PDB entry 1YI0 | X-ray diffraction, 2.70 A resolution | chain A

Chain A:
Molecule: Acetolactate synthase
From: Arabidopsis thaliana
Notes: EC 2.2.1.6
Reference sequence: P17597 (ILVB_ARATH); numbering as in UniProt (aligned over 86-667)
Amino-acid sequence (590 residues; row label = number of the first residue in the row):
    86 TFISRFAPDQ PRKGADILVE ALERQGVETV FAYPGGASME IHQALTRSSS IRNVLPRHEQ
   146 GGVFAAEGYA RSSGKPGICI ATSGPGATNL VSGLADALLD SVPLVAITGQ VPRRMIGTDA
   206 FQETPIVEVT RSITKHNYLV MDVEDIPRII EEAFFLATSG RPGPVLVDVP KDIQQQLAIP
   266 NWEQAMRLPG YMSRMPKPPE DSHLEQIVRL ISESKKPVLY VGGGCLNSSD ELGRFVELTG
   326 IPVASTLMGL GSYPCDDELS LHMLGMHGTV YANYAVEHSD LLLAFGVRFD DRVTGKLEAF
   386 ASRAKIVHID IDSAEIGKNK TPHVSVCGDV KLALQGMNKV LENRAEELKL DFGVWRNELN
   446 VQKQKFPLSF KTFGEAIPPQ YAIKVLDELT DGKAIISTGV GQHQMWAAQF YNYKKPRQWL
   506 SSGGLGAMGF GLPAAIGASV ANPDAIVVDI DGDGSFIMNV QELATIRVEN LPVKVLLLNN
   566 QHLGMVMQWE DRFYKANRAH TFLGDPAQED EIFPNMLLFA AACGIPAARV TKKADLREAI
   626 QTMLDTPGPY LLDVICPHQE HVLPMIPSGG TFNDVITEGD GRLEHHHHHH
Disordered / not traced: 668-675
Construct notes: modified residue (340); expression tag (668-675)
Modified positions: C340 (3-sulfinoalanine; CSD)
Swiss-Prot annotation at these positions:
  - binding site (thiamine diphosphate): E144, Q207, Q487, H488, G511 to M513, D538 to S540, N565 to M570
  - binding site (FAD): S186, R246, G308, T331, L332, L349 to H352, G371 to D375, D395, I396, D414, V415, G508, G509
  - binding site ((R)-imazaquin): K220, R246
  - binding site (chlorimuron-ethyl): K256, D376, R377, W574, S653
  - binding site (Mg(2+)): D538, N565, H567
  - modified residue: C340 (Cysteine sulfinic acid (-SO2H))
  - mutagenesis: A122 (A122V: Reduced catalytic activity. Resistant to imidazolinone herbicides but not to sulfonylurea herbicides), M124 (M124E: Reduced catalytic activity. Resistant to imidazolinone herbicides and reduced sensitivity to sulfonylurea herbicides; M124I: No effect on catalytic activity ...), P197 (P197S: In csr1-1/GH50; resistant to sulfonylurea but not to imidazolinone herbicides), R199 (R199A/E: No effect on catalytic activity. Resistant to imidazolinone herbicides but not to sulfonylurea herbicides), W574 (W574L: Increased catalytic activity. Resistant to imidazolinone and sulfonylurea herbicides; W574S: Slightly decreased catalytic activity. Resistant to imidazolinone and sulfonylurea herbicides), S653 (S653A: No effect on catalytic activity or sensitivity to herbicides; S653F: No effect on catalytic activity. Resistant to imidazolinone herbicides and also slightly sulfonylurea-resistant ...)
Metal / ion sites: Mg2+: D538, N565, H567 (together with ethyl dihydrogen diphosphate)
Ligand contacts:
  - sulfometuron methyl (1SM; methyl 2-[({[(4,6-dimethylpyrimidin-2-yl)amino]carbonyl}amino)sulfonyl]benzoate): G121, A122, M124, S168, Q195, V196, P197, M200, A205, F206, Q207, K256, M351, D376, R377, M570, V571, W574, S653
  - FAD (flavin-adenine dinucleotide): L184, D185, F206, R246, G307, G308, G309, S330, T331, L332, M333, M348, L349, G350, M351, H352, G353, G371, V372, R373, D375, R377, V378, I394, D395, I396, D397, E400, G413, D414, V415, V485, Q489, M490, S507, G508, G509, G511, M570
  - N-cyclohexyltaurine (NHE; 2-[N-cyclohexylamino]ethane sulfonic acid): K220, H221, M226, L241, R272, L273, P274, G275, Y276
  - ethyl dihydrogen diphosphate (P22): V485, G486, Q487, H488, M513, G537, D538, G539, S540, N565, H567, L568, G569, M570, V571, L588
From the paper describing this entry:
  - binding site for sulfometuron methyl: P197
  - mutagenesis - A122V (4-fold): decreased binding to sulfometuron methyl (citing earlier work)
  - mutagenesis - A122T, P197L, S653N: decreased binding to imidazolinones (citing earlier work)
  - mutagenesis - W574L: decreased binding to both classes of herbicide (citing earlier work)
  - mutagenesis - A122T, S653N: unchanged binding to sulfonylureas (citing earlier work)

Overview:
Chain A binds sulfometuron methyl, N-cyclohexyltaurine, ethyl dihydrogen diphosphate and flavin-adenine
dinucleotide. From UniProt: 16 thiamine diphosphate-binding residues, 20 FAD-binding residues,
(R)-imazaquin-binding residues K220 and R246 and 5 chlorimuron-ethyl-binding residues. From the paper: a
binding site for sulfometuron methyl at P197; A122T, P197L and S653N reduce binding to imidazolinones; 5
substitutions were tested in all.
Chain A is Acetolactate synthase (Arabidopsis thaliana); the structure, Crystal structure of Arabidopsis
thaliana Acetohydroxyacid synthase In Complex With A Sulfonylurea Herbicide, Sulfometuron methyl, was
determined by X-ray diffraction, deposited together with 1YHY, 1YHZ, 1YI1, 1Z8N and 1YBH.
